PDB entry 6A4X | X-ray diffraction, 1.63 A resolution | chain A

[Chain A]
Molecule: Bleomycin resistance protein
From: Streptomyces curacoi
UniProt: A0A124H109 (A0A124H109_9ACTN); numbering as in UniProt (aligned over 1-127)
Sequence (130 residues; numbered -2 to 127; the number before each row is that of its first residue; numbers below 1 keep their minus sign (Gly-2 is residue -2)):
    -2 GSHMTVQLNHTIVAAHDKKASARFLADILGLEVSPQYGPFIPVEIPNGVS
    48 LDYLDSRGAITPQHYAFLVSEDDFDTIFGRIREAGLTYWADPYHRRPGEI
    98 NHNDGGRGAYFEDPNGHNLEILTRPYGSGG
Disordered / not traced: -2 to 0
Sequence notes: expression tag (-2 to 0)
Metal / ion sites: Fe2+: His7, His61, Glu117, Tyr123

[In short]
His7, His61, Glu117 and Tyr123 coordinate Fe2+.
Chain A is Bleomycin resistance protein (Streptomyces curacoi); the structure, Oxidase ChaP-H2, was determined
by X-ray diffraction together with 6A4Z and 6A52 from the same study.
